7VTE - chains A and B; structure by X-ray diffraction, 2.15 A resolution.

Chain A (and B):
Molecule: Pseudouridine kinase
From: Escherichia coli
Notes: EC 2.7.1.83; chain B of this document is another copy of the same molecule, construct and numbering; everything in this record applies to it too
UniProtKB: A0A1V3W5E1 (A0A1V3W5E1_ECOLX); numbering as in UniProt (aligned over 1-313)
Chain sequence (313 residues; each row starts with the number of its first residue):
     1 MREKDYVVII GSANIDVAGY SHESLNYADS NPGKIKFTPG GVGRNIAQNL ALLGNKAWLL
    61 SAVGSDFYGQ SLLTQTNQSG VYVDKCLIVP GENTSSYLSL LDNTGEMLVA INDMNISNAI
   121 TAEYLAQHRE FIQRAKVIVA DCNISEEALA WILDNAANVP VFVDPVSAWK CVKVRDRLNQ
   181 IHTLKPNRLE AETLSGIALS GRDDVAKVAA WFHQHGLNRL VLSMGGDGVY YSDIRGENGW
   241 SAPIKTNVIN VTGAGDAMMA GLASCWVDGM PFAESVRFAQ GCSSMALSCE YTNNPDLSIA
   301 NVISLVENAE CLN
Not modelled in the structure: 1-3, 23-24, 104-105, 310-313
Metal / ion sites: K+: Asn250, Thr252, Ala286, Cys289, Tyr291
Small-molecule neighbours: uridine (URI): Ser12, Asn14, Asp16, Gly40, Gly41, Val42, Asn45, Tyr97, Met114, Asn143, Val166, Lys170, Gly253, Asp256
What the authors report for this chain:
  - mutagenesis - S30A: decreased catalytic activity on pseudouridine
  - mutagenesis - N143A: increased catalytic activity
  - mutagenesis - Y97A, N112A, M114A, N143A, K170A (11-fold): decreased catalytic activity
  - mutagenesis - K185A (100-fold), D256A (3280-fold): decreased catalytic activity on ATP
  - mutagenesis - W169A: unchanged catalytic activity on pseudouridine

Interface between chain A and chain B:
Contacting residue pairs - 69 pairs, chain A then chain B:
  Ile15(A) with Tyr68(B), hydrophobic
  Gly19(A) with Leu98(B)
  Tyr20(A) with Ile111(B)
  Ser21(A) with Ile111(B)
  Tyr27(A) with Leu108(B); Val109(B), hydrophobic
  Ala28(A) with Leu108(B), hydrogen bond (backbone-backbone)
  Asp29(A) with Ala110(B)
  Ser30(A) with Tyr97(B); Ala110(B); Asn112(B)
  Asn31(A) with Ala110(B), hydrogen bond (backbone-backbone); Ile111(B); Asn112(B), hydrogen bond (backbone-backbone)
  Pro32(A) with Asn112(B)
  Gly33(A) with Ile111(B); Asn112(B), hydrogen bond (backbone-backbone); Asp113(B)
  Lys34(A) with Asp113(B)
  Ile35(A) with Asn93(B), hydrogen bond (backbone-side chain); Ser96(B); Leu98(B), hydrophobic; Ile111(B); Asp113(B), hydrogen bond (backbone-side chain)
  Lys36(A) with Asn93(B)
  Phe37(A) with Val17(B), hydrophobic; Phe37(B), hydrophobic; Tyr68(B), hydrophobic; Ser96(B)
  Phe67(A) with Ser71(B); Thr74(B); Gln75(B); Gln78(B)
  Tyr68(A) with Ile15(B), hydrophobic; Tyr68(B), hydrophobic; Leu72(B); Gln75(B)
  Ser71(A) with Phe67(B); Tyr68(B); Ser71(B), hydrogen bond
  Leu72(A) with Tyr68(B)
  Thr74(A) with Phe67(B)
  Gln75(A) with Phe67(B); Tyr68(B)
  Gln78(A) with Phe67(B)
  Asn93(A) with Lys36(B)
  Ser96(A) with Ile35(B); Phe37(B)
  Tyr97(A) with Ser30(B)
  Leu98(A) with Gly19(B); Ile35(B), hydrophobic; Leu98(B), hydrophobic
  Leu108(A) with Tyr27(B); Ala28(B), hydrogen bond (backbone-backbone)
  Val109(A) with Asn31(B)
  Ala110(A) with Asp29(B), hydrogen bond (backbone-backbone); Ser30(B); Asn31(B), hydrogen bond (backbone-backbone)
  Ile111(A) with Tyr20(B); Ser21(B); Asn31(B); Ile35(B)
  Asn112(A) with Ser30(B); Asn31(B), hydrogen bond (backbone-backbone); Pro32(B); Gly33(B), hydrogen bond (backbone-backbone)
  Asp113(A) with Gly33(B); Lys34(B); Ile35(B), hydrogen bond (side chain-backbone)
Interface residues without a listed pair, chain A (37 interface residues in all): Val17, Leu25, Thr38, Pro39, Leu100
Interface residues without a listed pair, chain B (35 interface residues in all): Leu100, Met107

Summary:
Chain A and chain B form an interface of 37 and 35 residues respectively; the contacts include 13 hydrogen
bonds. Polar pairs include Ile35(A)-Asn93(B), Ile35(A)-Asp113(B) and Ser71(A)-Ser71(B). The paper reports that
Y97A, N112A and M114A of chain A, among others, reduce catalytic activity; K185A and D256A of chain A reduce
catalytic activity on ATP; 9 substitutions were tested in all.
Chain A and chain B are both Pseudouridine kinase (Escherichia coli); the structure, uridine bound structure
of Pseudouridine kinase (PUKI) from Escherichia coli strain B, was determined by X-ray diffraction together
with 7VTD, 7VTG and 7VVA from the same study.
